PDB entry 8WH0 | electron microscopy, 2.51 A resolution | chains D and F of the 7 polymer chains in the assembly

== Chain D (and F) ==
Protein: Uncoating factor OPG117
From: Monkeypox virus
Notes: chain F of this document is another copy of the same molecule, construct and numbering; everything in this record applies to it too
Reference sequence: Q5IXS3 (Q5IXS3_MONPV); numbering as in UniProt (aligned over 1-785)
Chain sequence (785 residues; each row starts with the number of its first residue):
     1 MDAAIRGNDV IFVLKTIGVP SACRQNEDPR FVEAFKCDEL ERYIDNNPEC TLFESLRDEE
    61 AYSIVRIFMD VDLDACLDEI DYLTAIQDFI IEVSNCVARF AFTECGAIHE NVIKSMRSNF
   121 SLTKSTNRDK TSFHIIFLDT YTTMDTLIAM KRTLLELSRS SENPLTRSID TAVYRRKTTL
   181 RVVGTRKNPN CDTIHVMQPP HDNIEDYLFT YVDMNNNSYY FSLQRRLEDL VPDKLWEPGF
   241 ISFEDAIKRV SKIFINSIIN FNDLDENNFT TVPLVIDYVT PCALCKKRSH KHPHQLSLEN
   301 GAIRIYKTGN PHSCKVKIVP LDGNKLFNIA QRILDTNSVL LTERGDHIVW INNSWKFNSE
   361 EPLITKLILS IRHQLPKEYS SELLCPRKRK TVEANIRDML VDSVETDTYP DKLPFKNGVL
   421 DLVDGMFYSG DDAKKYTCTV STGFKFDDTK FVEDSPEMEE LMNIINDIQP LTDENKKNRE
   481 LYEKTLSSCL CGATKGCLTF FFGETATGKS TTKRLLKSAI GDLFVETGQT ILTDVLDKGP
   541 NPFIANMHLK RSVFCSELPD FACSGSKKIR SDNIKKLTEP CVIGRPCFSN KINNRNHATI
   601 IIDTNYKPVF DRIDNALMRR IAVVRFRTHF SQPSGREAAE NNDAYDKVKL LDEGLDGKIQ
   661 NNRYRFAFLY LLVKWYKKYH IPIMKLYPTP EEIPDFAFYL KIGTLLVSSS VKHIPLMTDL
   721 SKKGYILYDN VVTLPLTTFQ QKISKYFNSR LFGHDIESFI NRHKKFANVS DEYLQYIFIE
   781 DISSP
Disordered / not traced: 1-322, 766-771, 783-785 (chain F: 1-322, 768-770, 783-785)
Ligand contacts:
  - AMP-PNP (ANP; phosphoaminophosphonic acid-adenylate ester), molecule 1: Ile464, Asp467, Ile468, Glu504, Thr505, Ala506, Thr507, Gly508, Lys509, Ser510, Thr511, Arg514, Asn605, Phe630, Leu650, Leu651, Asp652, Leu655, Asp656
  - AMP-PNP (ANP), molecule 2: Lys575, Ala616, Arg619, Arg620

== Chain D / chain F interface ==
Pairs across the interface (30; chain D residue first):
  Asn324(D) - Leu384(F)
  Phe327(D) - Leu369(F)  hydrophobic
  Phe327(D) - Leu384(F)  hydrophobic
  Thr391(D) - Pro386(F)
  Asn395(D) - Leu384(F)
  Asn395(D) - Pro386(F)
  Asn395(D) - Arg389(F)  hydrogen bond
  Arg397(D) - Lys366(F)
  Asp398(D) - Thr365(F)  hydrogen bond
  Asp398(D) - Lys366(F)
  Asp398(D) - Leu369(F)
  Asp398(D) - Arg389(F)  salt bridge
  Leu400(D) - Lys366(F)  hydrogen bond (backbone-side chain)
  Val401(D) - Ile351(F)  hydrophobic
  Val401(D) - Asn352(F)
  Asp402(D) - Asn352(F)
  Lys575(D) - Glu557(F)
  Ile583(D) - Phe543(F)  hydrophobic
  Arg585(D) - Pro542(F)
  Ile592(D) - Glu526(F)
  Ile592(D) - Asn546(F)
  Asp614(D) - Tyr606(F)
  Ala616(D) - Thr505(F)
  Arg619(D) - Thr505(F)  hydrogen bond
  Ile683(D) - Glu653(F)
  Lys685(D) - Leu651(F)
  Tyr687(D) - Gln632(F)
  Val707(D) - Asn642(F)
  Ser708(D) - Asn642(F)  hydrogen bond (side chain-backbone)
  Ser708(D) - Asp643(F)
Also at the interface, not in a pair above, chain D (28 interface residues in all): Ala394, Met399, Lys576, Glu579, Arg595, Asn615, Gly703
Also at the interface, not in a pair above, chain F (30 interface residues in all): Lys356, Arg372, Cys385, Ala506, Ser510, Gln529, Asn605, Ala638, Gly654, Gln660

== In short ==
28 residues of chain D face 30 of chain F across their interface; the contacts include 5 hydrogen bonds and 1
salt bridge. Polar contacts include Asp398(D)-Arg389(F), Asn395(D)-Arg389(F) and Asp398(D)-Thr365(F). Bound to
chain D: AMP-PNP.
Chain D and chain F are both Uncoating factor OPG117 (Monkeypox virus); the structure, MPOX E5 hexamer ssDNA
and AMP-PNP bound conformation, was determined by electron microscopy together with 8WH2 and 8WH4 from the
same study.
